PDB entry 6GOJ | X-ray diffraction, 2.25 A resolution | chain A

[Chain A]
Protein: Lysozyme C
Organism: Gallus gallus
Notes: EC 3.2.1.17
UniProtKB: P00698 (LYSC_CHICK); residues 1-129 here correspond to UniProt positions 19-147 (UniProt number = residue number + 18)
Amino-acid sequence (129 residues; each row starts with the number of its first residue):
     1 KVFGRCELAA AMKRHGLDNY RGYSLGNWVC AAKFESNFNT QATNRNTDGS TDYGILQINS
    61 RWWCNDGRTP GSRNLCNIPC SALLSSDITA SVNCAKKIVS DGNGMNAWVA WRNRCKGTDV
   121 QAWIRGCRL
Cystine bridges: C6-C127, C30-C115, C64-C80, C76-C94
Bound ions: platinum (II) ion site 1: R14, H15; platinum (II) ion site 2 near H15 (its only coordinating residue here)
Curated features (UniProtKB/Swiss-Prot):
  - active site: E35, D52
  - binding site (substrate): D101

[Overview]
R14 and H15 form the platinum (II) ion site 1. Curated annotation (UniProt) lists active-site residues E35 and
D52 and substrate-binding residue D101.
Chain A is Lysozyme C (Gallus gallus); the structure, X-ray structure of the adduct formed upon reaction of
lysozyme with a Pt(II) complex bearing N,N-pyridylbenzimidazole ..., was determined by X-ray diffraction (same
publication as 6GOB, 6GOH, 6GOI and 6GOK).
